Entry 4N0Y (X-ray diffraction, 1.75 A resolution); this record covers chains L and A of the 3 polymer chains in the assembly.

# Chain L
Molecule: IGH526 Light Chain
Source organism: Homo sapiens
Amino-acid sequence (218 residues; numbered -1 to 212 plus 5 insertion-coded residues; 1 number in that range is skipped by the numbering (no residue carries it; nothing is unmodelled there); the number before each row is that of its first residue; a row labelled like 27A-27B holds insertion residues (27A, then the next letters in order); numbers below 1 keep their minus sign (Glu-1 is residue -1)):
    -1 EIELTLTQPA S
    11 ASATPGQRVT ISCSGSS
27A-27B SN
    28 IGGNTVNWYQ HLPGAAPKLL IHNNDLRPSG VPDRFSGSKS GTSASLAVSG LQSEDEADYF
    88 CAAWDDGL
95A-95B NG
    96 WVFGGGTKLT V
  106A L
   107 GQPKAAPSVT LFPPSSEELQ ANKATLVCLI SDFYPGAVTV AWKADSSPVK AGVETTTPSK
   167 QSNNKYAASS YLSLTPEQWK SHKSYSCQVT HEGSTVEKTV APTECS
Disordered / not traced: -1 to 1, 210-212
Disulfides: Cys23-Cys88, Cys134-Cys193

# Chain A
Molecule: HCV E1 peptide
Notes: fragment: antigenic site
UniProtKB: R9TE34 (R9TE34_9HEPC); residue numbers follow UniProt; this construct covers 314-324
Amino-acid sequence (12 residues; each row starts with the number of its first residue):
   314 TGHRMAWDMM MX
Differences from the reference sequence: amidation (325)
Modified positions: NH2 (amino group) at position 325

# How chain L and chain A interact
Pairs across the interface (9):
  Asn31(L) - His316(A)  hydrogen bond (side chain-backbone)
  Trp91(L) - Thr314(A)  hydrogen bond (side chain-backbone)
  Trp91(L) - Gly315(A)
  Trp91(L) - His316(A)
  Trp91(L) - Ala319(A)  hydrophobic
  Asp93(L) - Thr314(A)  hydrogen bond (backbone-backbone)
  Asp93(L) - Gly315(A)
  Asn95A(L) - Thr314(A)  hydrogen bond (side chain-backbone)
  Trp96(L) - His316(A)

# Summary
Chain L and chain A form an interface of 5 and 4 residues respectively; the contacts include 4 hydrogen bonds.
Among the polar pairs are Asn31(L)-His316(A), Trp91(L)-Thr314(A) and Asn95A(L)-Thr314(A).
Here chain L is IGH526 Light Chain (Homo sapiens) and chain A is HCV E1 peptide. Entry 4N0Y (Structure of the
Hepatitis C Envelope Glycoprotein E1 antigenic region 314-324 bound to the cross-neutralizing antibody ...)
was determined by X-ray diffraction.
